2DD5 - chains E and K of the 12 polymer chains in the assembly; structure by X-ray diffraction, 2.00 A resolution.

# Chain E (and K)
Protein: Thiocyanate hydrolase beta subunit
From: Thiobacillus thioparus
Notes: EC 3.5.5.8; chain K of this document is another copy of the same molecule, construct and numbering; everything in this record applies to it too
UniProt: O66186 (SCNB_THITI); residues 2-157 here correspond to UniProt positions 1-156 (UniProt number = residue number - 1)
Sequence (157 residues; row label = number of the first residue in the row):
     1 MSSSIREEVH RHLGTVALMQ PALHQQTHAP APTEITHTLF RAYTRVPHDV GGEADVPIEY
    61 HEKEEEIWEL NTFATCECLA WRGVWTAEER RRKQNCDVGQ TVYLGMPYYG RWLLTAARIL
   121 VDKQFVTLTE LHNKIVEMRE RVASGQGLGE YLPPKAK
Unresolved in the structure: 1-3, 155-157 (chain K: 1-2, 155-157)
Differences from the reference sequence: initiating methionine (1)

# Interface between chain E and chain K
Contacting residue pairs (26):
  Q20(E) - Q26(K)
  Q20(E) - T27(K)  hydrogen bond (side chain-backbone)
  Q20(E) - H28(K)
  P21(E) - Q26(K)
  P21(E) - T27(K)  hydrogen bond (backbone-backbone)
  A22(E) - H24(K)
  A22(E) - Q25(K)
  A22(E) - Q26(K)
  L23(E) - L23(K)
  L23(E) - H24(K)
  L23(E) - Q25(K)  hydrogen bond (backbone-backbone)
  L23(E) - T27(K)
  L23(E) - Y43(K)
  H24(E) - A22(K)
  H24(E) - L23(K)
  H24(E) - H24(K)
  Q25(E) - A22(K)
  Q25(E) - L23(K)  hydrogen bond (backbone-backbone)
  Q26(E) - Q20(K)
  Q26(E) - P21(K)
  Q26(E) - A22(K)
  T27(E) - Q20(K)  hydrogen bond (backbone-side chain)
  T27(E) - P21(K)  hydrogen bond (backbone-backbone)
  T27(E) - L23(K)
  H28(E) - Q20(K)
  Y43(E) - L23(K)
Interface residues without a listed pair, chain E (11 interface residues in all): L39
Interface residues without a listed pair, chain K (11 interface residues in all): L39

# Summary
The chain E/chain K interface involves 11 residues from each chain, with 6 hydrogen bonds. Polar contacts
include Q20(E)-T27(K), P21(E)-T27(K) and L23(E)-Q25(K).
Both chains are Thiocyanate hydrolase beta subunit (Thiobacillus thioparus). Entry 2DD5 (Thiocyanate hydrolase
(SCNase) from Thiobacillus thioparus native holo-enzyme) was determined by X-ray diffraction (same publication
as 2DD4).
